PDB entry 1C8F | X-ray diffraction, 3.00 A resolution | chain A

== Chain A ==
Name: Feline panleukopenia virus capsid
Source organism: Feline panleukopenia virus
UniProtKB: P24840 (COAT_FPV19); numbering as in UniProt (aligned over 37-584)
Sequence (548 residues; numbered 37 to 584; the number before each row is that of its first residue):
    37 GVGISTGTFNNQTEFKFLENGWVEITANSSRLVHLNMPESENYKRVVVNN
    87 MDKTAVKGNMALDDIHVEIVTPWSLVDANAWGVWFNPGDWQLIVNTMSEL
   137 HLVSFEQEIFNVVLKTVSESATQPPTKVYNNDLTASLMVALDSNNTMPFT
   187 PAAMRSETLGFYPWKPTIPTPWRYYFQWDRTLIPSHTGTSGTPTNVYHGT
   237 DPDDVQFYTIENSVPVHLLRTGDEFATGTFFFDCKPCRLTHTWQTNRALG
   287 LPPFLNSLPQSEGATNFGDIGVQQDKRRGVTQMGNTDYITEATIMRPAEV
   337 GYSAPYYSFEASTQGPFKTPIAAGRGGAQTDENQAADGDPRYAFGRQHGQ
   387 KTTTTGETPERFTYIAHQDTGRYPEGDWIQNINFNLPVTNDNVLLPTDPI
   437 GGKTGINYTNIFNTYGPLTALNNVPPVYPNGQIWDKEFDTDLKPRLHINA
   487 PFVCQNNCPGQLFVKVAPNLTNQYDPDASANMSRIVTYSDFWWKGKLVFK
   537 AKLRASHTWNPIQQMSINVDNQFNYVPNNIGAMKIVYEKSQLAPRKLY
Sequence notes: conflict Ile101 (Thr in P24840), Glu104 (Gln in P24840), Val232 (Ile in P24840), Ile484 (Val in P24840), Gln509 (Glu in P24840), Val562 (Leu in P24840)
Disulfides: Cys490-Cys494
Metal / ion sites: Ca2+ site 1: Asp373, Asp375; Ca2+ site 2 near Asp405 (its only coordinating residue here)

== In short ==
Asp373 and Asp375 coordinate Ca2+ site 1.
Chain A is Feline panleukopenia virus capsid (Feline panleukopenia virus); the structure, Feline panleukopenia
virus empty capsid structure, was determined by X-ray diffraction together with 1C8D, 1C8E, 1C8G and 1C8H from
the same study.
